Entry 2I2R (X-ray diffraction, 3.35 A resolution); this record covers chains A and E of the 8 polymer chains in the assembly.

== Chain A ==
Name: Potassium voltage-gated channel subfamily D member 3
Source organism: Rattus norvegicus
Notes: fragment: N-terminus and T1 domain (residues 1-143)
UniProtKB: Q62897 (KCND3_RAT); numbering as in UniProt (aligned over 2-143)
Amino-acid sequence (144 residues; numbered 0 to 143; the number before each row is that of its first residue; numbering starts at 0):
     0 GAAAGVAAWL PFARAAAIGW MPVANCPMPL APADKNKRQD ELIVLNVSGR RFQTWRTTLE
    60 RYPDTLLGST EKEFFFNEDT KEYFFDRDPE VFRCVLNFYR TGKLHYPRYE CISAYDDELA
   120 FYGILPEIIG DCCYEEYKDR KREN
Unresolved in the structure: 0-2, 21-22, 28-34, 141-143
Construct notes: cloning artifact (0-1)
Metal / ion sites: Zn2+ site 1: His104, Cys131, Cys132 (shared with 1 residue of chain B); Zn2+ site 2: Cys110 (shared with 3 residues of chain D)
Swiss-Prot annotation at these positions:
  - region (Interaction with KCNIP1): Ala6 to Pro21, Glu70 to Asp78
  - binding site (Zn(2+)): His104, Cys110, Cys131, Cys132
Reported in the primary citation:
  - contacts within the chain: Trp19-Met20

== Chain E ==
Name: Kv channel-interacting protein 1
Source organism: Homo sapiens
Notes: fragment: conserved structural core (residues 37-216)
UniProtKB: Q9NZI2 (KCIP1_HUMAN); residues 37-216 here correspond to UniProt positions 48-227 (UniProt number = residue number + 11)
Amino-acid sequence (180 residues; each row starts with the number of its first residue):
    37 EGLEQLEAQT NFTKRELQVL YRGFKNECPS GVVNEDTFKQ IYAQFFPHGD ASTYAHYLFN
    97 AFDTTQTGSV KFEDFVTALS ILLRGTVHEK LRWTFNLYDI NKDGYINKEE MMDIVKAIYD
   157 MMGAYTYPVL AEDTPRQHVD VFFQKMDKNK DGIVTLDEFL ESCQEDDNIM RSLQLFQNVM
Unresolved in the structure: 37
Construct notes: engineered mutation Ala160 (Lys171 in Q9NZI2), Ala167 (Lys178 in Q9NZI2)
Metal / ion sites: Ca2+ site 1: Asp135, Asn137, Asp139, Tyr141, Glu146; Ca2+ site 2: Asp183, Asn185, Asp187, Ile189, Glu194
Swiss-Prot annotation at these positions:
  - region: Asp203 to Met216 (Interaction with KCND2)
  - binding site (Ca(2+)): Asp135, Asn137, Asp139, Tyr141, Glu146, Asp183, Asn185, Asp187, Glu194
Reported in the primary citation:
  - mutagenesis - R51A, Q54A, Y57A, Y57A/K61A, K61A: unchanged expression with Potassium voltage-gated channel subfamily D member 3 (chain A)
  - Ca2+ coordination: Asp135, Asp183
  - mutagenesis - R51A, Q54A, Y57A, K61A, D99A, D99A/D135A, D99A/D183A, D135A, D183A: unchanged binding to Potassium voltage-gated channel subfamily D member 3 (chain A)
  - mutagenesis - D99A/D135A/D183A, D135A/D183A: decreased binding to Potassium voltage-gated channel subfamily D member 3 (chain A)

== How chain A and chain E interact ==
Pairs across the interface (38; chain A residue first):
  Ala7(A) - Leu56(E)  hydrophobic
  Ala7(A) - Leu115(E)
  Trp8(A) - Glu63(E)
  Trp8(A) - Phe74(E)  hydrophobic
  Trp8(A) - Ile77(E)  hydrophobic
  Trp8(A) - Tyr78(E)  hydrogen bond (backbone-side chain)
  Trp8(A) - Phe111(E)
  Pro10(A) - Leu115(E)  hydrophobic
  Pro10(A) - Leu118(E)
  Pro10(A) - Leu119(E)  hydrophobic
  Phe11(A) - Tyr78(E)
  Phe11(A) - Tyr90(E)  hydrogen bond (backbone-side chain)
  Phe11(A) - Leu94(E)  hydrophobic
  Phe11(A) - Phe98(E)  hydrophobic
  Phe11(A) - Phe111(E)
  Phe11(A) - Ala114(E)  hydrophobic
  Phe11(A) - Leu115(E)  hydrophobic
  Phe11(A) - Leu118(E)  hydrophobic
  Phe11(A) - Trp129(E)  hydrophobic
  Ala12(A) - Tyr90(E)  hydrogen bond (backbone-side chain)
  Ala14(A) - Trp129(E)  hydrophobic
  Ala14(A) - Thr130(E)  hydrogen bond (backbone-side chain)
  Ala15(A) - Tyr90(E)  hydrophobic
  Ala15(A) - Leu133(E)  hydrophobic
  Ala15(A) - Tyr134(E)  hydrogen bond (backbone-side chain)
  Ala15(A) - Ile154(E)  hydrophobic
  Ala16(A) - Tyr134(E)  hydrogen bond (backbone-side chain)
  Ile17(A) - Thr130(E)
  Ile17(A) - Tyr134(E)  hydrogen bond (backbone-side chain)
  Gly18(A) - Phe178(E)
  Trp19(A) - Tyr134(E)  hydrogen bond
  Trp19(A) - Val151(E)  hydrophobic
  Trp19(A) - Ile154(E)  hydrophobic
  Trp19(A) - His174(E)
  Met20(A) - His174(E)
  Asn35(A) - Asn214(E)
  Lys36(A) - Asn214(E)  hydrogen bond (backbone-side chain)
  Trp54(A) - Arg58(E)
Interface residues without a listed pair, chain A (18 interface residues in all): Gly4, Gln38, Asp39
Interface residues without a listed pair, chain E (32 interface residues in all): Gly59, Phe60, Val69, Met147, Ile150, Tyr155, Met157, Phe195, Met216
The authors on this interface:
  - pairs named by the authors: Trp8(A)-Phe74(E), Trp8(A)-Phe60(E), Trp8(A)-Val69(E), Trp8(A)-Ile77(E), Trp8(A)-Phe111(E), Phe11(A)-Phe98(E), Phe11(A)-Phe111(E), Phe11(A)-Ala114(E), Phe11(A)-Leu115(E), Phe11(A)-Leu118(E), Phe11(A)-Trp129(E), Trp19(A)-Tyr134(E), Trp19(A)-Ile150(E), Trp19(A)-Ile154(E), Trp19(A)-Tyr155(E)
  - interface residues, chain A: Ala3(A), Ala7(A), Ala12(A), Ala14(A), Ala15(A), Ala16(A), Ile17(A), Gly18(A), Met20(A)

== Overview ==
The interface between chain A and chain E involves 18 residues on one side and 32 on the other; the contacts
include 9 hydrogen bonds. Polar contacts include Trp8(A)-Tyr78(E), Phe11(A)-Tyr90(E) and Ala12(A)-Tyr90(E).
The paper describes contacts between Trp8(A) and Phe74(E), Trp8(A) and Phe60(E) and Trp8(A) and Val69(E) among
others. From the paper: D99A/D135A/D183A and D135A/D183A of chain E reduce binding to Potassium voltage-gated
channel subfamily D member 3 (chain A); interface residues Ala3(A), Ala7(A) and Ala12(A) among others; 12
substitutions were tested in all.
Here chain A is Potassium voltage-gated channel subfamily D member 3 (Rattus norvegicus) and chain E is Kv
channel-interacting protein 1 (Homo sapiens). Entry 2I2R (Crystal structure of the KChIP1/Kv4.3 T1 complex)
was determined by X-ray diffraction.
